6L35 - chains F and J of the 17 polymer chains in the assembly; structure by electron microscopy, 3.23 A resolution.

== Chain F ==
Protein: Psi-F
Source organism: Physcomitrium patens
UniProtKB: A0A2K1J0L9 (A0A2K1J0L9_PHYPA); residues 86-244 here = UniProt positions 86-244
Chain sequence (159 residues; row label = number of the first residue in the row):
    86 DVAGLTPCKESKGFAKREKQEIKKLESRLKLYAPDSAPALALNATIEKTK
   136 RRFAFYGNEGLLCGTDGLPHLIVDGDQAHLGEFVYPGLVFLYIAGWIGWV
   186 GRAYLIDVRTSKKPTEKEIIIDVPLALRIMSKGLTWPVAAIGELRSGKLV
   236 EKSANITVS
Cystine bridges: Cys-93/Cys-148
Small-molecule neighbours:
  - beta-carotene (BCR), molecule 1: Phe-140, Leu-156, Glu-167, Phe-168, Pro-171
  - beta-carotene (BCR), molecule 2: Asp-159, Gly-160, Val-169, Gly-180, Gly-183, Trp-184, Arg-187, Trp-221, Ala-225
  - beta-carotene (BCR), molecule 3: Pro-171, Val-174, Phe-175, Ile-178, Ile-182
  - chlorophyll a (CLA), molecule 1: Asp-159, Gly-160, Asp-161, Gln-162
  - chlorophyll a (CLA), molecule 2: Phe-168, Gly-172, Phe-175, Leu-176, Ala-179
  - chlorophyll a (CLA), molecule 3: Ile-178, Trp-181, Ile-182, Val-185, Met-215, Ser-216
  - chlorophyll a (CLA), molecule 4: Gly-183, Val-185, Gly-186, Arg-187, Tyr-189, Leu-190, Ile-206, Ala-211, Met-215
  - chlorophyll a (CLA), molecule 5: Tyr-189, Leu-190, Glu-203, Ile-206
  - chlorophyll a (CLA), molecule 6: Leu-212, Arg-213, Ser-216

== Chain J ==
Protein: Photosystem I reaction center subunit IX
Source organism: Physcomitrium patens
UniProtKB: Q6YXM2 (PSAJ_PHYPA); residue numbers follow UniProt; this construct covers 1-41
Chain sequence (41 residues; each row starts with the number of its first residue):
     1 MQDVKTYLSTAPVLATLWFGFLAGLLIEINRFFPDALVLPL
Small-molecule neighbours:
  - beta-carotene (BCR), molecule 1: Tyr-7, Pro-12, Val-13, Thr-16, Gly-20, Gly-24, Ile-27, Glu-28, Arg-31
  - beta-carotene (BCR), molecule 2: Ala-23, Leu-26, Asn-30
  - beta-carotene (BCR), molecule 3: Phe-33, Pro-34, Asp-35, Ala-36, Leu-37, Val-38, Leu-39, Pro-40
  - chlorophyll a (CLA), molecule 1: Tyr-7, Thr-10, Ala-11, Pro-12, Ala-15, Thr-16, Phe-19, Gly-20
  - chlorophyll a (CLA), molecule 2: Trp-18, Phe-19, Leu-22, Leu-25, Leu-26
  - chlorophyll a (CLA), molecule 3: Phe-21, Gly-24, Leu-25, Glu-28, Arg-31, Phe-32
  - chlorophyll a (CLA), molecule 4: Asn-30, Asp-35, Ala-36, Leu-37

== Chain F / chain J interface ==
Pairs across the interface - 23 pairs, chain F then chain J:
  Lys-133(F) / Pro-34(J)
  Lys-133(F) / Asp-35(J)  salt bridge
  Arg-137(F) / Asp-35(J)  salt bridge
  Phe-140(F) / Val-38(J)
  Phe-140(F) / Pro-40(J)  hydrophobic
  Tyr-141(F) / Asp-35(J)  hydrogen bond (side chain-backbone)
  Tyr-141(F) / Leu-37(J)
  Glu-144(F) / Val-38(J)
  Glu-144(F) / Pro-40(J)
  Leu-146(F) / Val-38(J)  hydrophobic
  Gly-166(F) / Val-38(J)
  Gly-166(F) / Leu-39(J)  hydrogen bond (backbone-backbone)
  Tyr-170(F) / Leu-39(J)
  Tyr-170(F) / Leu-41(J)
  Pro-171(F) / Leu-39(J)
  Ile-204(F) / Thr-10(J)
  Ile-204(F) / Ala-11(J)  hydrogen bond (backbone-backbone)
  Ile-205(F) / Ser-9(J)
  Ile-205(F) / Thr-10(J)
  Ile-206(F) / Ser-9(J)  hydrogen bond (backbone-backbone)
  Ile-206(F) / Leu-14(J)  hydrophobic
  Val-208(F) / Ser-9(J)
  Met-215(F) / Trp-18(J)  hydrophobic
Other interface residues (no listed pair), chain F (15 interface residues in all): Glu-167
Other interface residues (no listed pair), chain J (13 interface residues in all): Thr-6

== Overview ==
Chain F and chain J form an interface of 15 and 13 residues respectively, with 4 hydrogen bonds and 2 salt
bridges. Polar pairs include Lys-133(F)/Asp-35(J), Arg-137(F)/Asp-35(J) and Tyr-141(F)/Asp-35(J). One
chlorophyll a molecule and one beta-carotene molecule are bound between chain F and chain J.
Chain F is Psi-F and chain J is Photosystem I reaction center subunit IX, both from Physcomitrium patens; the
structure, PSI-LHCI Supercomplex from Physcometrella patens, was determined by electron microscopy.
